PDB entry 6VZ4 | electron microscopy, 3.90 A resolution | chains J and K of the 14 polymer chains in the assembly

== Chain J ==
Molecule: 185-nt DNA strand
From: synthetic construct
Sequence (185 nucleotides; each row starts with the number of its first residue; numbers below 1 keep their minus sign (DA-17 is residue -17)):
   -17 ATCGCTGTTC ACCGCGAGTC AGGATGTATA TATCTGACAC GTGCCTGGAG ACTAGGGAGT
    43 AATCCCCTTG GCGGTTAAAA CGCGGGGGAC AGCGCGTACG TGCGTTTAAG CGGTGCTAGA
   103 GCTGTCTACG ACCAATTGAG CGGCCTCGGC ACCGGGATTC TCGAGCATCA GAGACCTAGG
   163 GTGAT
Unresolved in the structure: -17 to 0, 147-167

== Chain K ==
Protein: Nuclear protein STH1/NPS1
From: Saccharomyces cerevisiae (strain ATCC 204508 / S288c)
Notes: EC 3.6.4.12
Reference sequence: P32597 (STH1_YEAST); numbering as in UniProt (aligned over 301-1097)
Chain sequence (813 residues; row label = number of the first residue in the row):
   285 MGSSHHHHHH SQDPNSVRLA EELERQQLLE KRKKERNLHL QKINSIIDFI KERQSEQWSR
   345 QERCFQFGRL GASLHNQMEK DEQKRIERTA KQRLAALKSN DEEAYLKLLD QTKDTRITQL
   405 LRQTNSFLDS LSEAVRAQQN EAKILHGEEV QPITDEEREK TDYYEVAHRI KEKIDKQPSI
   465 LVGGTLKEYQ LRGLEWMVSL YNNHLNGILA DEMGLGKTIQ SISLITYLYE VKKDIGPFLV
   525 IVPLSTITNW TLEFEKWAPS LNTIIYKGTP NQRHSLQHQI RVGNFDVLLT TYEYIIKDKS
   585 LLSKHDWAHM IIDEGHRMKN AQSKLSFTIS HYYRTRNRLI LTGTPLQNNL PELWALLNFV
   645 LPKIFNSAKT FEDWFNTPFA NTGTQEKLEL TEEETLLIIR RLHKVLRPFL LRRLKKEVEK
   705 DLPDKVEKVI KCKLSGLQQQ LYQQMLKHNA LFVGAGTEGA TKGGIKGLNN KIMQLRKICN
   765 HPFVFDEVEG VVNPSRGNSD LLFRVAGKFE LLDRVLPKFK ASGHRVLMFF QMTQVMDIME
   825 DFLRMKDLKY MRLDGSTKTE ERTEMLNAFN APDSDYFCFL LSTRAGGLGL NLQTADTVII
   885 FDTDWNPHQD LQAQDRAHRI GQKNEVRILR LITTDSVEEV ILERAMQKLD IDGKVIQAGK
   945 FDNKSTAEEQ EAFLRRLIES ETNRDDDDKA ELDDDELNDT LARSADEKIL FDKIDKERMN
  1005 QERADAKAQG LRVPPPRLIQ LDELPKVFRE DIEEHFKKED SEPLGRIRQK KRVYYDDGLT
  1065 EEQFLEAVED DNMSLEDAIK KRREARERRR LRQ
Unresolved in the structure: 285-315, 385-391, 425-445, 664-673, 734-752, 944-973, 1007-1041, 1054-1097
Construct notes: initiating methionine (285); expression tag (286-300)
UniProt features mapped onto this chain:
  - motif: Asp597 to His600 (DEGH box)
  - binding site (ATP): Asp495 to Thr502
  - mutagenesis: Ser505 (S505F: Temperature-sensitive), Pro646 (P646L: Temperature-sensitive), Cys763 (C763Y: Temperature-sensitive. Reduced sporulation efficiency), Lys792 (K792E: Complete inactivation), Ser806 (S806L: Temperature-sensitive; when associated with M-881. Altered cell cycle distribution), Thr881 (T881M: Temperature-sensitive; when associated with L-806. Altered cell cycle distribution)
Metal / ion sites: Mg2+: Asp597, Glu598
Residues lining bound ligands: ADP / beryllium trifluoride: Thr469, Leu470, Lys471, Gln474, Met497, Gly498, Leu499, Gly500, Lys501, Thr502, Ile503, Glu537, Trp541, Asp597, Glu598, Asn875, Gln877, Arg900, Arg903, Ile904

== Chain J / chain K interface ==
Contacting residue pairs - 14 pairs, chain J then chain K:
  DG53(J) - Lys761(K)  salt bridge to the phosphate
  DC54(J) - Met816(K)  hydrogen bond to the phosphate
  DC54(J) - Thr817(K)  phosphate contact
  DG55(J) - Met816(K)  phosphate contact
  DG55(J) - Gly839(K)  phosphate contact
  DG55(J) - Ser866(K)  hydrogen bond to the phosphate
  DG56(J) - Leu528(K)  phosphate contact
  DG56(J) - Glu577(K)  sugar contact
  DG56(J) - Gly839(K)  phosphate contact
  DG56(J) - Arg846(K)  salt bridge to the phosphate
  DT57(J) - Leu528(K)  phosphate contact
  DT57(J) - Tyr578(K)  hydrogen bond to the phosphate
  DT58(J) - Pro554(K)  phosphate contact
  DT58(J) - Arg557(K)  salt bridge to the phosphate
Also at the interface, not in a pair above, chain J (8 interface residues in all): DT51, DG52
Also at the interface, not in a pair above, chain K (15 interface residues in all): Asn753, Gln815, Arg868, Ala869

== Overview ==
8 residues of chain J face 15 of chain K across their interface; the contacts include 3 hydrogen bonds and 3
salt bridges. Polar contacts include DC54(J)-Met816(K), DG55(J)-Ser866(K) and DT57(J)-Tyr578(K). Chain K binds
ADP / beryllium trifluoride.
Here chain J is a 185-nt DNA strand (synthetic construct) and chain K is Nuclear protein STH1/NPS1
(Saccharomyces cerevisiae (strain ATCC 204508 / S288c)). Entry 6VZ4 (Cryo-EM structure of
Sth1-Arp7-Arp9-Rtt102 bound to the nucleosome in ADP Beryllium Fluoride state) was determined by electron
microscopy, deposited together with 6VZG.
